PDB entry 2NV9 | X-ray diffraction, 1.95 A resolution | chains A and B

== Chain A (and B) ==
Protein: A207R protein, arginine decarboxylase
Source organism: Paramecium bursaria Chlorella virus 1
Notes: EC 4.1.1.19; chain B of this document is another copy of the same molecule, construct and numbering; everything in this record applies to it too
Reference sequence: Q84527 (Q84527_PBCV1); numbering as in UniProt (aligned over 1-372)
Chain sequence (372 residues; numbered 1 to 372; the number before each row is that of its first residue):
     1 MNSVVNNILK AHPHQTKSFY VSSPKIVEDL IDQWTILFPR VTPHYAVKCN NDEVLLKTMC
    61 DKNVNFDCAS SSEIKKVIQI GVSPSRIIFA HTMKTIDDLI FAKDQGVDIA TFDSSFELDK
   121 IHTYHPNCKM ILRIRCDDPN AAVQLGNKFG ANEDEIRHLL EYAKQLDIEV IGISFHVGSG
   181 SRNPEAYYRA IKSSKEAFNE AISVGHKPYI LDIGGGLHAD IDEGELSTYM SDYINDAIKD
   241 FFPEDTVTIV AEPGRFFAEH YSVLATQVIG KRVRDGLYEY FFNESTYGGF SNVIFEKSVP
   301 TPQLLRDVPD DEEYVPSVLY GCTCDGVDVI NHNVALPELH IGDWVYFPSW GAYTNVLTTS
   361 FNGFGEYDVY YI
Not modelled in the structure: 229 (chain B: fully traced)
Construct notes: engineered mutation Ala-142 (Thr in Q84527)
Small-molecule neighbours: pyridoxal phosphate (PLP): Ala-46, Lys-48, Cys-49, Asp-67, Ala-90, Arg-133, Leu-145, His-176, Ser-179, Gly-180, Gly-215, Gly-216, Leu-217, Glu-252, Pro-253, Gly-254, Arg-255, Tyr-353

== How chain A and chain B interact ==
Contacting residue pairs (107):
  Thr-16(A) with Asp-97(B)
  Lys-48(A) with Cys-324(B), hydrogen bond; Phe-361(B); Asn-362(B)
  Ala-69(A) with Asn-362(B); Phe-364(B)
  Ser-70(A) with Asn-362(B), hydrogen bond (side chain-backbone); Gly-363(B); Phe-364(B)
  Ser-72(A) with Gly-363(B)
  Glu-73(A) with Asn-362(B); Gly-363(B)
  His-91(A) with Cys-322(B), hydrogen bond (side chain-backbone); Thr-323(B); Cys-324(B)
  Met-93(A) with Gly-270(B); Lys-271(B); Arg-272(B); Phe-281(B), hydrophobic
  Thr-95(A) with Ile-269(B)
  Asp-97(A) with Thr-16(B)
  Asp-113(A) with Arg-272(B), salt bridge
  Ser-114(A) with Lys-271(B), hydrogen bond (side chain-backbone); Arg-272(B)
  Phe-116(A) with Lys-271(B); Val-273(B), hydrophobic
  Lys-120(A) with Ile-269(B), hydrogen bond (side chain-backbone); Ile-341(B)
  Val-143(A) with Asp-325(B)
  Gln-144(A) with Gly-326(B)
  Leu-145(A) with Cys-324(B); Asp-325(B); Gly-326(B)
  Asn-147(A) with Arg-272(B); Arg-274(B); Tyr-320(B)
  Lys-148(A) with Arg-272(B), hydrogen bond (backbone-side chain); Phe-281(B); Tyr-320(B); Gly-321(B), hydrogen bond (side chain-backbone); Thr-323(B), hydrogen bond (side chain-backbone); Asp-325(B), hydrogen bond (side chain-backbone); Asp-328(B), salt bridge
  Phe-149(A) with Phe-281(B), hydrophobic; Thr-323(B); Cys-324(B)
  Gly-150(A) with Arg-274(B), hydrogen bond (backbone-side chain)
  Asn-152(A) with Arg-274(B)
  Glu-155(A) with Arg-274(B), salt bridge
  Ile-269(A) with Thr-95(B); Lys-120(B), hydrogen bond (backbone-side chain)
  Gly-270(A) with Met-93(B)
  Lys-271(A) with Ser-114(B), hydrogen bond (backbone-side chain); Phe-116(B)
  Arg-272(A) with Met-93(B); Asp-113(B), salt bridge; Ser-114(B); Lys-148(B), hydrogen bond (side chain-backbone)
  Val-273(A) with Phe-116(B), hydrophobic
  Arg-274(A) with Gly-150(B), hydrogen bond (side chain-backbone); Asn-152(B); Glu-155(B), salt bridge
  Phe-281(A) with Met-93(B), hydrophobic; Lys-148(B); Phe-149(B), hydrophobic
  Tyr-287(A) with Phe-295(B); Leu-357(B), hydrophobic
  Phe-295(A) with Tyr-287(B)
  Tyr-320(A) with Asn-147(B), hydrogen bond (side chain-backbone); Lys-148(B)
  Gly-321(A) with Lys-148(B), hydrogen bond (backbone-side chain)
  Cys-322(A) with His-91(B), hydrogen bond (backbone-side chain)
  Thr-323(A) with His-91(B); Lys-148(B), hydrogen bond (backbone-side chain); Phe-149(B)
  Cys-324(A) with Lys-48(B), hydrogen bond; His-91(B); Leu-145(B); Phe-149(B)
  Asp-325(A) with Val-143(B); Lys-148(B), hydrogen bond (backbone-side chain)
  Gly-326(A) with Gln-144(B), hydrogen bond (backbone-backbone); Leu-145(B); Asn-147(B), hydrogen bond (backbone-side chain)
  Val-327(A) with Phe-295(B), hydrophobic
  Asp-328(A) with Lys-148(B), salt bridge
  Ile-341(A) with Phe-116(B), hydrophobic; Lys-120(B)
  Tyr-353(A) with Phe-361(B), hydrophobic
  Val-356(A) with Phe-361(B)
  Leu-357(A) with Tyr-287(B), hydrophobic; Thr-359(B); Phe-361(B), hydrophobic
  Thr-359(A) with Leu-357(B); Thr-359(B)
  Phe-361(A) with Lys-48(B); Tyr-353(B), hydrophobic; Val-356(B); Leu-357(B), hydrophobic
  Asn-362(A) with Lys-48(B); Ser-70(B), hydrogen bond (backbone-side chain); Glu-73(B)
  Gly-363(A) with Ser-70(B); Ser-72(B); Glu-73(B)
  Phe-364(A) with Ala-69(B); Ser-70(B)
Also at the interface, not in a pair above, chain A (59 interface residues in all): Lys-94, Ile-96, Asp-98, Ala-151, Asp-275, Ile-294, Val-329, Thr-358, Ser-360
Also at the interface, not in a pair above, chain B (60 interface residues in all): Lys-94, Ile-96, Asp-98, Ala-151, Asp-154, Glu-279, Ile-294, Val-327, Thr-358, Ser-360, Glu-366

== Overview ==
Chain A and chain B form an interface of 59 and 60 residues respectively; the contacts include 23 hydrogen
bonds and 6 salt bridges. Among the polar pairs are Asp-113(A)/Arg-272(B), Lys-148(A)/Asp-328(B) and
Glu-155(A)/Arg-274(B). Ligands of chain A: pyridoxal phosphate.
Chain A and chain B are both A207R protein, arginine decarboxylase (Paramecium bursaria Chlorella virus 1);
the structure, The X-ray Crystal Structure of the Paramecium bursaria Chlorella virus arginine decarboxylase,
was determined by X-ray diffraction, deposited together with 2NVA.
